Entry 6MBL (X-ray diffraction, 2.20 A resolution); this record covers chains Y and A.

# Chain Y
Molecule: Actin Peptide
Reference sequence: P60709 (ACTB_HUMAN); numbering as in UniProt (aligned over 66-80)
Amino-acid sequence (15 residues; each row starts with the number of its first residue):
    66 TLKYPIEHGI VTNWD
Swiss-Prot annotation at these positions:
  - modified residue: His73 (Tele-methylhistidine)
  - natural variant: Pro70 (P70A: In BRWS1)
  - mutagenesis: Tyr69 (Y69A: Decreased interaction with SETD3), Ile71 (I71A: Decreased interaction with SETD3; I71A: Impaired methylation by SETD3), His73 (H73A: Abolished methylation by SETD3; H73K: Weak methylation by a A-256 or V-256 SETD3 mutant. High methylation by a F-256 and A-274 SETD3 mutant), Gly74 (G74A: Impaired methylation by SETD3), Trp79 (W79E: Does not affect methylation by SETD3), Asp80 (D80A: Decreased interaction with SETD3)
From the paper describing this entry:
  - post-translational modification sites: His73
  - mutagenesis - I71A/G74I, I71A/W79E, H73A: abolished catalytic activity on SETD3
  - mutagenesis - I71A, G74I: decreased catalytic activity on SETD3
  - mutagenesis - W79E: unchanged catalytic activity on SETD3

# Chain A
Molecule: Histone-lysine N-methyltransferase setd3
From: Homo sapiens
Notes: EC 2.1.1.43
Reference sequence: Q86TU7 (SETD3_HUMAN); residues 0-593 here correspond to UniProt positions 1-594 (UniProt number = residue number + 1)
Amino-acid sequence (599 residues; row label = number of the first residue in the row; numbers below 1 keep their minus sign (Gly-5 is residue -5)):
    -5 GPLGSMGKKS RVKTQKSGTG ATATVSPKEI LNLTSELLQK CSSPAPGPGK EWEEYVQIRT
    55 LVEKIRKKQK GLSVTFDGKR EDYFPDLMKW ASENGASVEG FEMVNFKEEG FGLRATRDIK
   115 AEELFLWVPR KLLMTVESAK NSVLGPLYSQ DRILQAMGNI ALAFHLLCER ASPNSFWQPY
   175 IQTLPSEYDT PLYFEEDEVR YLQSTQAIHD VFSQYKNTAR QYAYFYKVIQ THPHANKLPL
   235 KDSFTYEDYR WAVSSVMTRQ NQIPTEDGSR VTLALIPLWD MCNHTNGLIT TGYNLEDDRC
   295 ECVALQDFRA GEQIYIFYGT RSNAEFVIHS GFFFDNNSHD RVKIKLGVSK SDRLYAMKAE
   355 VLARAGIPTS SVFALHFTEP PISAQLLAFL RVFCMTEEEL KEHLLGDSAI DRIFTLGNSE
   415 FPVSWDNEVK LWTFLEDRAS LLLKTYKTTI EEDKSVLKNH DLSVRAKMAI KLRLGEKEIL
   475 EKAVKSAAVN REYYRQQMEE KAPLPKYEES NLGLLESSVG DSRLPLVLRN LEEEAGVQDA
   535 LNIREAISKA KATENGLVNG ENSIPNGTRS ENESLNQESK RAVEDAKGSS SDSTAGVKE
Disordered / not traced: -5 to 19, 501-593
Differences from the reference sequence: expression tag (-5 to -1)
Swiss-Prot annotation at these positions:
  - binding site (S-adenosyl-L-methionine): Arg74, Glu103 to Phe105, Arg253, Asp274 to His278, Ser324 to Phe326
  - modified residue: Ser512 (Phosphoserine)
Residues lining bound ligands: S-adenosylhomocysteine (SAH): Arg74, Glu102, Glu103, Gly104, Phe105, Pro179, Thr252, Arg253, Asp274, Met275, Cys276, Asn277, His278, Tyr312, Ser324, Gly325, Phe326, Phe328
From the paper describing this entry:
  - mutagenesis - Y312A: decreased catalytic activity
  - mutagenesis - N277A/H278A/Y312A: abolished catalytic activity

# Interface between chain Y and chain A
Contacting residue pairs - 52 pairs, chain Y then chain A:
  Leu67(Y) - Thr284(A)
  Leu67(Y) - Thr285(A)
  Leu67(Y) - Gly286(A)
  Tyr69(Y) - Pro258(A)  hydrophobic
  Tyr69(Y) - Gly286(A)
  Tyr69(Y) - Tyr287(A)  hydrogen bond (backbone-backbone)
  Tyr69(Y) - Leu289(A)  hydrophobic
  Pro70(Y) - Thr285(A)
  Ile71(Y) - Asn255(A)
  Ile71(Y) - Ile270(A)  hydrophobic
  Ile71(Y) - Trp273(A)  hydrophobic
  Ile71(Y) - Ile283(A)
  Ile71(Y) - Thr285(A)  hydrogen bond (backbone-backbone)
  Ile71(Y) - Gly286(A)
  Ile71(Y) - Tyr287(A)
  Ile71(Y) - Cys294(A)  hydrophobic
  Glu72(Y) - Gln254(A)
  Glu72(Y) - Asn255(A)
  Glu72(Y) - Tyr312(A)
  Glu72(Y) - Arg315(A)  salt bridge
  His73(Y) - Thr252(A)
  His73(Y) - Gln254(A)
  His73(Y) - Asn255(A)
  His73(Y) - Trp273(A)
  His73(Y) - Asp274(A)  hydrogen bond (side chain-backbone)
  His73(Y) - Tyr312(A)  hydrogen bond (backbone-backbone)
  His73(Y) - Arg315(A)  hydrogen bond (backbone-side chain)
  Gly74(Y) - Gln254(A)  hydrogen bond (backbone-backbone)
  Gly74(Y) - Asn255(A)
  Gly74(Y) - Arg315(A)  hydrogen bond (backbone-side chain)
  Ile75(Y) - Gln254(A)  hydrogen bond (backbone-backbone)
  Ile75(Y) - Asn255(A)
  Ile75(Y) - Gln256(A)
  Ile75(Y) - Arg315(A)
  Val76(Y) - Arg315(A)
  Val76(Y) - His323(A)
  Thr77(Y) - Asn153(A)  hydrogen bond
  Thr77(Y) - Gln254(A)  hydrogen bond
  Asn78(Y) - Met151(A)
  Asn78(Y) - Asn153(A)  hydrogen bond (backbone-side chain)
  Trp79(Y) - Met151(A)  hydrophobic
  Trp79(Y) - Asn153(A)
  Trp79(Y) - Ile154(A)  hydrophobic
  Trp79(Y) - Asn211(A)  hydrogen bond (backbone-side chain)
  Trp79(Y) - Gln215(A)  hydrogen bond (backbone-side chain)
  Trp79(Y) - Val247(A)  hydrophobic
  Trp79(Y) - Val250(A)  hydrophobic
  Trp79(Y) - Met251(A)  hydrophobic
  Trp79(Y) - Gln254(A)
  Asp80(Y) - Met151(A)
  Asp80(Y) - Asn211(A)
  Asp80(Y) - Arg214(A)
Also at the interface, not in a pair above, chain A (36 interface residues in all): Arg253, Ile257, Gly262, Leu267, Cys276, Ile310, Gly313, Glu319, Ser324

# In short
13 residues of chain Y face 36 of chain A across their interface, with 13 hydrogen bonds and 1 salt bridge.
Among the polar pairs are Glu72(Y)-Arg315(A), His73(Y)-Asp274(A) and His73(Y)-Arg315(A). From the paper:
I71A/G74I, I71A/W79E and H73A of chain Y abolish catalytic activity on SETD3; a modification site at His73(Y);
8 substitutions were tested in all.
Here chain Y is Actin Peptide and chain A is Histone-lysine N-methyltransferase setd3 (Homo sapiens). Entry
6MBL (SETD3, a Histidine Methyltransferase, in Complex with an Actin Peptide and SAH, Second P212121 Crystal
Form) was determined by X-ray diffraction together with 6MBJ and 6MBK from the same study.
